2V7X - chains B and C of the 3 polymer chains in the assembly; structure by X-ray diffraction, 1.96 A resolution.

# Chain B (and C)
Protein: 5'-fluoro-5'-deoxyadenosine synthase
Source organism: Streptomyces cattleya
Notes: EC 2.5.1.63; chain C of this document is another copy of the same molecule, construct and numbering; everything in this record applies to it too
UniProt: Q70GK9 (Q70GK9_STRCT); residues 1-299 here = UniProt positions 1-299
Amino-acid sequence (299 residues; numbered 1 to 299; the number before each row is that of its first residue):
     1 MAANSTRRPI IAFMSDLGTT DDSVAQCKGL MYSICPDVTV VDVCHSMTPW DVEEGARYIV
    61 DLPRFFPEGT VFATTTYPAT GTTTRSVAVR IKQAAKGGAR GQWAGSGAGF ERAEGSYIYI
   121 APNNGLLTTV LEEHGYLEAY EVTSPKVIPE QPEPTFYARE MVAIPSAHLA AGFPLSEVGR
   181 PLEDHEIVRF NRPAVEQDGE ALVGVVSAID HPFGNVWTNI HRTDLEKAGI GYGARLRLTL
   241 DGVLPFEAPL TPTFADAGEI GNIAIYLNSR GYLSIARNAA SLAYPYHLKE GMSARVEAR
Not modelled in the structure: 1-7, 299
Construct notes: engineered mutation Ala158 (Ser in Q70GK9)
Ligand contacts:
  - 5'-fluoro-5'-deoxyadenosine (5FD), molecule 1: Asp16, Leu17, Trp50, Thr76, Tyr77, Pro78, Thr80, Thr155, Phe156, Tyr157, Ala158
  - 5'-fluoro-5'-deoxyadenosine (5FD), molecule 2: Phe213, Asn215, Phe254, Ala276, Arg277, Asn278, Ala279, Ala280
  - methionine (MET), molecule 1: Leu17, Asp21, Ser23, Thr155, Phe156
  - methionine (MET), molecule 2: Asp210, His211, Phe213, Asn215, Trp217, Phe254, Ser269, Arg270
From the paper describing this entry:
  - binding site for 5'-fluoro-5'-deoxyadenosine: Thr80, Tyr157
  - mutagenesis - T80S: unchanged catalytic activity
  - mutagenesis - D16N, T80A (more than 10 fold), F156A, F156V: decreased catalytic activity
  - mutagenesis - D16N: abolished binding to SAM
  - mutagenesis - D16A, D16S: abolished catalytic activity
  - mutagenesis - T80A, T80S: decreased binding to F-

# Chain B / chain C interface
Contacting residue pairs (87; chain B residue first):
  Asp16(B) with Pro212(C); Phe213(C)
  Leu17(B) with His211(C); Pro212(C)
  Thr19(B) with Cys44(C); Ser46(C), hydrogen bond (backbone-side chain)
  Thr20(B) with Cys44(C); Ser46(C), hydrogen bond (backbone-side chain); Tyr58(C), hydrogen bond (backbone-side chain); His211(C)
  Asp21(B) with Val43(C); Cys44(C); Tyr58(C); Asp210(C); Arg270(C), salt bridge
  Asp22(B) with Val43(C); Tyr58(C); Leu62(C); Arg270(C), salt bridge
  Ser23(B) with Arg270(C), hydrogen bond
  Ala25(B) with Asp42(C); Val43(C), hydrophobic; Phe66(C)
  Gln26(B) with Phe65(C); Arg270(C)
  Lys28(B) with Val41(C)
  Gly29(B) with Phe65(C); Phe66(C); Pro67(C)
  Leu30(B) with Phe65(C), hydrogen bond (backbone-backbone); Ala104(C); Gly105(C); Phe110(C), hydrophobic
  Tyr32(B) with Ile10(C), hydrophobic; Thr39(C); Val41(C), hydrophobic; Pro67(C)
  Ser33(B) with Phe65(C), hydrogen bond (side chain-backbone); Phe66(C); Pro67(C); Arg112(C), hydrogen bond
  Ile34(B) with Phe110(C), hydrophobic
  Pro36(B) with Arg8(C)
  Asp37(B) with Arg8(C)
  Pro49(B) with Pro212(C); Phe213(C), hydrophobic
  Trp50(B) with Phe213(C), hydrophobic; Ala279(C); Ala280(C); Ser281(C)
  Pro78(B) with Ala279(C), hydrophobic
  Thr80(B) with Thr253(C), hydrogen bond (backbone-side chain); Phe254(C)
  Gly81(B) with Thr253(C)
  Thr82(B) with Ala255(C)
  Pro145(B) with Ser106(C); Gly107(C), hydrogen bond (backbone-backbone)
  Lys146(B) with Ser106(C)
  Val147(B) with Ser106(C)
  Ile148(B) with Ser106(C); Gly107(C), hydrogen bond (backbone-backbone)
  Pro149(B) with Gly105(C); Ser106(C); Gly107(C)
  Glu150(B) with Gly107(C), hydrogen bond (backbone-backbone); Ala108(C)
  Gln151(B) with Arg100(C), hydrogen bond; Gln102(C), hydrogen bond (backbone-side chain)
  Glu153(B) with Gly98(C); Ala99(C), hydrogen bond (side chain-backbone); Gln102(C); Asn268(C); Ser269(C)
  Pro154(B) with Pro252(C); Thr253(C), hydrogen bond (backbone-side chain)
  Thr155(B) with Pro252(C); Thr253(C); Phe254(C); Tyr266(C); Leu267(C); Asn268(C); Ser269(C), hydrogen bond (side chain-backbone)
  Phe156(B) with Ser269(C)
  Arg159(B) with Phe65(C)
  Ile164(B) with Gly105(C); Ser106(C)
  His168(B) with Ser106(C), hydrogen bond
Interface residues without a listed pair, chain B (38 interface residues in all): Gly18
Interface residues without a listed pair, chain C (46 interface residues in all): Arg57, Asp61, Arg64, Gly97, Trp217, Asn278

# Summary
The interface between chain B and chain C involves 38 residues on one side and 46 on the other, with 17
hydrogen bonds and 2 salt bridges. Among the polar pairs are Asp21(B)-Arg270(C), Asp22(B)-Arg270(C) and
Thr19(B)-Ser46(C). The paper reports a binding site for 5'-fluoro-5'-deoxyadenosine at Thr80(B) and Tyr157(B);
D16N, T80A and F156A of chain B, among others, reduce catalytic activity; 7 substitutions were tested in all.
Both chains are 5'-fluoro-5'-deoxyadenosine synthase (Streptomyces cattleya). Entry 2V7X (X-RAY CRYSTAL
STRUCTURE OF 5'-FLUORODEOXYADENOSINE SYNTHASE S158A mutant FROM STREPTOMYCES CATTLEYA COMPLEXED WITH the
PRODUCTS, FDA ...) was determined by X-ray diffraction together with 2V7T, 2V7U, 2V7V and 2V7W from the same
study.
